Entry 7NJW (electron microscopy, 3.67 A resolution); this record covers chains M and a of the 12 polymer chains in the assembly.

== Chain M ==
Name: ATP synthase subunit c
Organism: Mycolicibacterium smegmatis (strain ATCC 700084 / mc(2)155)
Reference sequence: A0R205 (A0R205_MYCS2); residue numbers follow UniProt; this construct covers 1-86
Chain sequence (86 residues; row label = number of the first residue in the row):
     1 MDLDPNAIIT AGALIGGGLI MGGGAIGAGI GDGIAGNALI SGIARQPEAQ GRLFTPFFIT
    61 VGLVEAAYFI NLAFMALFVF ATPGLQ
Not modelled in the structure: 1-2
What the authors report for this chain:
  - catalytic residues: Glu65 (proposed by the authors, not directly observed)

== Chain a ==
Name: ATP synthase subunit a
Organism: Mycolicibacterium smegmatis (strain ATCC 700084 / mc(2)155)
Reference sequence: A0R206 (A0R206_MYCS2); residue numbers follow UniProt; this construct covers 1-252
Chain sequence (252 residues; each row starts with the number of its first residue):
     1 MLAAEEGGAA IHVGHHTLVF ELFGMTFNGD TILATAVTAV IVIALAFYLR AKVTSTGVPS
    61 GVQLFWEALT IQMRQQIEGS IGMKIAPFVL PLSVTIFVFI LISNWLAVLP LQYGGADGAA
   121 AELYKAPASD INFVLALALF VFVCYHAAGI WRRGIVGHPI KVVKGHVAFL APINIVEELA
   181 KPISLALRLF GNIFAGGILV ALIAMFPWYI QWFPNAVWKT FDLFVGLIQA FIFSLLTILY
   241 FSQSMELDHE DH
Not modelled in the structure: 1-9, 248-252
What the authors report for this chain:
  - catalytic residues: His12, His15, His16, Asp30, Asn104, Gln112, Asp117, Glu122, Lys125, His146, Arg153, Lys161, His166, Asn174, Glu177, Glu178, Lys181, Ser184, Lys219, Asp222, Gln229, Tyr240 (proposed by the authors, not directly observed)

== Chain M / chain a interface ==
Contacting residue pairs (11):
  Phe54(M) - Leu239(a)  hydrophobic
  Thr55(M) - His166(a)
  Phe58(M) - Leu239(a)  hydrophobic
  Ile59(M) - His166(a)
  Val61(M) - Glu177(a)
  Gly62(M) - Glu177(a)
  Leu63(M) - Leu170(a)  hydrophobic
  Leu63(M) - Ile173(a)  hydrophobic
  Ala66(M) - Ile173(a)  hydrophobic
  Ala66(M) - Val176(a)  hydrophobic
  Phe69(M) - Ala180(a)  hydrophobic
Interface residues without a listed pair, chain M (11 interface residues in all): Glu65, Ile70
Interface residues without a listed pair, chain a (9 interface residues in all): Ile183, Ser184

== Summary ==
Chain M and chain a form an interface of 11 and 9 residues respectively. The paper reports catalytic residues
Glu65(M) and His12(a) among others.
Chain M is ATP synthase subunit c and chain a is ATP synthase subunit a, both from Mycolicibacterium smegmatis
(strain ATCC 700084 / mc(2)155); the structure, Mycobacterium smegmatis ATP synthase Fo combined class 3, was
determined by electron microscopy together with 7NJK, 7NJL, 7NJM, 7NJN, 7NJO, 7NJP and 20 further entries from
the same study.
